8GJF - chains A and B of the 6 polymer chains in the assembly; structure by X-ray diffraction, 2.00 A resolution.

[Chain A (and B)]
Molecule: Proliferating cell nuclear antigen
Source organism: Aspergillus fumigatus
Notes: chain B of this document is another copy of the same molecule, construct and numbering; everything in this record applies to it too
UniProtKB: A0A229Y5V5 (A0A229Y5V5_ASPFM); residues 1-256 here correspond to UniProt positions 614-869 (UniProt number = residue number + 613)
Chain sequence (256 residues; numbered 1 to 256; the number before each row is that of its first residue):
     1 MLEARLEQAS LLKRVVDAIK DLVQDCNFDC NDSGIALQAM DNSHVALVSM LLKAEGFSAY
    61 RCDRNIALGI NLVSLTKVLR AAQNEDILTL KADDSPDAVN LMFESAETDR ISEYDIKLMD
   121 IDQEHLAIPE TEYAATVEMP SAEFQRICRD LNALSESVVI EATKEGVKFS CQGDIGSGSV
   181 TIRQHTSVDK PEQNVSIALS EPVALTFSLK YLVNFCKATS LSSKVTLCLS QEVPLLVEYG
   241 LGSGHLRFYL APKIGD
Unresolved in the structure: 195 (chain B: 255-256)
Sequence notes: conflict Ala59 (Pro672 in A0A229Y5V5)

[Chain A / chain B interface]
Contacting residue pairs - 29 pairs, chain A then chain B:
  Ser74(A) - Ile175(B)
  Lys77(A) - Ile175(B)
  Ala81(A) - Asp150(B)
  Gln83(A) - Arg146(B)
  Glu107(A) - His185(B)  hydrogen bond (backbone-side chain)
  Thr108(A) - His185(B)
  Asp109(A) - Thr181(B)
  Asp109(A) - Arg183(B)  hydrogen bond (backbone-side chain)
  Arg110(A) - Glu143(B)  salt bridge
  Arg110(A) - Arg146(B)
  Arg110(A) - Val180(B)
  Arg110(A) - Thr181(B)
  Ile111(A) - Ser179(B)
  Ile111(A) - Val180(B)
  Ile111(A) - Thr181(B)  hydrogen bond (backbone-backbone)
  Ile111(A) - Arg183(B)
  Ser112(A) - Ser179(B)
  Ser112(A) - Val180(B)
  Glu113(A) - Gly178(B)
  Glu113(A) - Ser179(B)  hydrogen bond (backbone-backbone)
  Tyr114(A) - Asp150(B)
  Tyr114(A) - Leu154(B)  hydrophobic
  Tyr114(A) - Ser177(B)
  Tyr114(A) - Gly178(B)
  Asp115(A) - Ile175(B)
  Asp115(A) - Gly176(B)
  Asp115(A) - Ser177(B)  hydrogen bond (backbone-backbone)
  Ile116(A) - Ile175(B)
  Lys117(A) - Ile175(B)  hydrogen bond (backbone-backbone)
Also at the interface, not in a pair above, chain A (17 interface residues in all): Val78, Arg80
Also at the interface, not in a pair above, chain B (16 interface residues in all): Leu151, Ala153, Ile182

[Summary]
17 residues of chain A face 16 of chain B across their interface; the contacts include 6 hydrogen bonds and 1
salt bridge. Polar pairs include Arg110(A)-Glu143(B), Glu107(A)-His185(B) and Asp109(A)-Arg183(B).
Both chains are Proliferating cell nuclear antigen (Aspergillus fumigatus). Entry 8GJF (afupcna bound with
peptide mimetic) was determined by X-ray diffraction, deposited together with 8GJ5.
